Entry 3J9R (electron microscopy, 3.90 A resolution); this record covers chains A and R of the 36 polymer chains in the assembly.

== Chain A (and R) ==
Name: sheath
Organism: Pseudomonas aeruginosa
Notes: chain R of this document is another copy of the same molecule, construct and numbering; everything in this record applies to it too
Reference sequence: Q9S574 (Q9S574_PSEAI); residues 1-386 here = UniProt positions 1-386
Sequence (386 residues; numbered 1 to 386; the number before each row is that of its first residue):
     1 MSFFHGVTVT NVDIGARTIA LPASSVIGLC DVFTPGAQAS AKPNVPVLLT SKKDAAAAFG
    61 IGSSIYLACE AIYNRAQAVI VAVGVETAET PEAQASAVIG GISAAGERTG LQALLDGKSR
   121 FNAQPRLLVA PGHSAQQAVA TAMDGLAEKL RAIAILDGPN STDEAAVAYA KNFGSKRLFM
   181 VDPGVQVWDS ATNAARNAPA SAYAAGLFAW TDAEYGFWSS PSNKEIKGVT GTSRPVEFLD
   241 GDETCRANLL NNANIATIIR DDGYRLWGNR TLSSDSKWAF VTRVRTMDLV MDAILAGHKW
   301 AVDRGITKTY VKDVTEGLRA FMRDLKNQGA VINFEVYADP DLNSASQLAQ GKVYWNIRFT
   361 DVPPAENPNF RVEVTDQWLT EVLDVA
Unresolved in the structure: 1, 385-386

== How chain A and chain R interact ==
Residue-residue contacts - 55 pairs, chain A then chain R:
  Glu92(A) with Trp188(R); Asn193(R)
  Ala93(A) with Asn193(R)
  Ala95(A) with Trp188(R)
  Ser96(A) with Trp188(R); Ser190(R), hydrogen bond (side chain-backbone); Asn193(R)
  Ile99(A) with Trp188(R), hydrophobic
  Ile102(A) with Lys52(R); Lys53(R); Ala56(R), hydrophobic; Ile61(R), hydrophobic; Tyr66(R)
  Ser103(A) with Ile61(R)
  Ala104(A) with Ile61(R), hydrophobic
  Gly106(A) with Lys53(R)
  Arg108(A) with Lys53(R)
  Gln112(A) with Lys52(R)
  Gln137(A) with Thr230(R); Asp262(R)
  Ala138(A) with Trp188(R), hydrophobic
  Thr141(A) with Gly228(R); Val229(R), hydrogen bond (side chain-backbone)
  Asp144(A) with Lys227(R)
  Gly145(A) with Asn74(R); Lys227(R)
  Glu148(A) with Arg75(R), salt bridge; Trp210(R); Lys227(R), salt bridge
  Lys149(A) with Tyr73(R), hydrogen bond (side chain-backbone); Asn74(R), hydrogen bond (side chain-backbone); Arg75(R)
  Lys171(A) with Tyr264(R)
  Asn172(A) with Asp261(R); Asp262(R); Tyr264(R)
  Phe173(A) with Tyr264(R), hydrogen bond (backbone-side chain)
  Gly174(A) with Glu225(R), hydrogen bond (backbone-side chain); Tyr264(R)
  Ser175(A) with Glu225(R), hydrogen bond (backbone-side chain); Lys227(R)
  Ser274(A) with Glu225(R); Tyr264(R); Arg265(R), hydrogen bond
  Asp341(A) with Asn327(R), hydrogen bond (backbone-side chain)
  Leu342(A) with Asn327(R)
  Ser344(A) with Arg323(R), hydrogen bond; Asp324(R)
  Ser346(A) with Ala320(R); Asp324(R), hydrogen bond
  Gln347(A) with Asp324(R), hydrogen bond
  Ala349(A) with Thr18(R)
  Gln350(A) with Thr18(R); Ile19(R), hydrogen bond (side chain-backbone); Ala20(R)
Interface residues without a listed pair, chain A (32 interface residues in all): Gly101
Interface residues without a listed pair, chain R (31 interface residues in all): Glu70, Gln77, Gln328

== Summary ==
32 residues of chain A and 31 residues of chain R are in contact; the contacts include 13 hydrogen bonds and 2
salt bridges. Polar pairs include Glu148(A)-Arg75(R), Glu148(A)-Lys227(R) and Ser96(A)-Ser190(R).
Both chains are sheath (Pseudomonas aeruginosa). Entry 3J9R (Atomic structures of a bactericidal contractile
nanotube in its pre- and post-contraction states) was determined by electron microscopy, deposited together
with 3J9Q.
